Entry 6CUF (electron microscopy, 4.00 A resolution); this record covers chains D and H of the 24 polymer chains in the assembly.

# Chain D
Name: Envelope glycoprotein gp41
From: Human immunodeficiency virus 1
UniProtKB: Q2N0S7 (Q2N0S7_9HIV1); residues 512-664 here correspond to UniProt positions 509-661 (UniProt number = residue number - 3)
Amino-acid sequence (153 residues; row label = number of the first residue in the row):
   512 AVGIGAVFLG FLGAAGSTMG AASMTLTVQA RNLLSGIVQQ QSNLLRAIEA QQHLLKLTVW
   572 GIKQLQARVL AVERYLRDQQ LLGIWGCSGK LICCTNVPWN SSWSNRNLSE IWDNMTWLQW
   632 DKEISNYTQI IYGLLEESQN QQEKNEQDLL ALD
Not modelled in the structure: 548-568
Differences from the reference sequence: conflict Cys605 (Thr602 in Q2N0S7)
Cystine bridges: Cys598-Cys604
Covalent attachments: N-acetylglucosamine (NAG) linked to Asn637
From the paper describing this entry:
  - mutagenesis - V518L, V518M, V518W: decreased binding to VRC34.01
  - mutagenesis - V518A: unchanged binding to VRC34.01
  - post-translational modification sites: Asn611 (citing earlier work)

# Chain H
Name: vFP1.01 heavy chain
From: Mus musculus
Amino-acid sequence (211 residues; numbered 1 to 206 plus 5 insertion-coded residues; the number before each row is that of its first residue; a row labelled like 82A-82C holds insertion residues (82A, then the next letters in order)):
     1 QVQLQQSGTE LVWPGTSVTL SCKASGYTFT DYEIHWVKQT PVHGLEWIGA IV
   52A P
    53 KTGYTAYNQK FRGKAILTAD KSSSTAYMDL
82A-82C RRL
    83 TSEDSAVYYC TRLRNYWY
  100A F
   101 DVWGTGTTVT VSPASTKGPS VFPLAPGTAA LGCLVKDYFP EPVTVSWNSG ALTSGVHTFP
   161 AVLQSSGLYS LSSVVTVPSS SLGTQTYICN VNHKPSNTKV DKKVEP
Not modelled in the structure: 112-206
Cystine bridges: Cys22-Cys92

# Interface between chain D and chain H
Contacting residue pairs (18):
  Ala512(D) - Tyr98(H)
  Ala512(D) - Trp99(H)  hydrogen bond (backbone-backbone)
  Val513(D) - Asn97(H)
  Val513(D) - Tyr98(H)  hydrogen bond (backbone-backbone)
  Gly514(D) - Glu33(H)
  Gly514(D) - Asn97(H)
  Gly514(D) - Tyr98(H)
  Ile515(D) - Glu33(H)  hydrogen bond (backbone-side chain)
  Ile515(D) - Ala50(H)  hydrophobic
  Ile515(D) - Val52(H)  hydrophobic
  Ile515(D) - Ala58(H)  hydrophobic
  Ile515(D) - Asn97(H)
  Gly516(D) - Glu33(H)  hydrogen bond (backbone-side chain)
  Gly516(D) - Asn97(H)
  Ala517(D) - Asn97(H)
  Ala517(D) - Tyr98(H)
  Phe519(D) - Tyr56(H)
  Ser528(D) - Tyr56(H)
Other interface residues (no listed pair), chain H (9 interface residues in all): Leu95

# Summary
The interface between chain D and chain H involves 8 residues on one side and 9 on the other; the contacts
include 4 hydrogen bonds. Polar contacts include Ile515(D)-Glu33(H), Gly516(D)-Glu33(H) and
Ala512(D)-Trp99(H). Covalently linked N-acetylglucosamine: at Asn637(D). The paper reports that V518L, V518M
and V518W of chain D reduce binding to VRC34.01; a modification site at Asn611(D).
Chain D is Envelope glycoprotein gp41 (Human immunodeficiency virus 1) and chain H is vFP1.01 heavy chain (Mus
musculus); the structure, Cryo-EM structure at 4.2 A resolution of vaccine-elicited antibody vFP1.01 in
complex with HIV-1 Env BG505 ..., was determined by electron microscopy (same publication as 6CUE).
